Entry 7FF1 (X-ray diffraction, 1.69 A resolution); this record covers chains N and C of the 6 polymer chains in the assembly.

# Chain N
Molecule: gp41 N36
UniProtKB: C7F357 (C7F357_9HIV1); residues 546-581 here correspond to UniProt positions 2-37 (UniProt number = residue number - 544)
Sequence (37 residues; numbered 545 to 581; the number before each row is that of its first residue):
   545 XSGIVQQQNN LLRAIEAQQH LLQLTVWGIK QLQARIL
Construct notes: acetylation (545)
Modified residues: ACE (acetyl group) at position 545

# Chain C
Molecule: gp41 C34E136G
Sequence (35 residues; each row starts with the number of its first residue):
   627 XWMEWDREIN NYTSLIHSLI GESQNQQEKN EQELL
Modified residues: ACE (acetyl group) at position 627

# Chain N / chain C interface
Residue-residue contacts (28; chain N residue first):
  Gly547(N) with Gln652(C); Asn656(C), hydrogen bond (backbone-side chain)
  Ile548(N) with Asn656(C)
  Gln550(N) with Gln652(C)
  Gln551(N) with Ser649(C), hydrogen bond (side chain-backbone); Gln652(C); Gln653(C), hydrogen bond; Asn656(C)
  Asn554(N) with Glu648(C); Ser649(C); Gln652(C)
  Arg557(N) with Leu645(C)
  Ala558(N) with Leu645(C)
  Ala561(N) with Ile642(C), hydrophobic
  Gln562(N) with Ile642(C)
  His564(N) with Glu634(C), salt bridge; Tyr638(C), hydrogen bond
  Leu565(N) with Ile635(C), hydrophobic; Tyr638(C), hydrophobic; Ile642(C), hydrophobic
  Leu568(N) with Trp631(C), hydrogen bond (backbone-side chain); Glu634(C); Ile635(C), hydrophobic
  Trp571(N) with ACE_627(C); Trp631(C)
  Gly572(N) with Trp628(C)
  Gln575(N) with Trp628(C)
  Leu576(N) with Trp628(C), hydrophobic
Also at the interface, not in a pair above, chain N (18 interface residues in all): Leu555, Thr569
Also at the interface, not in a pair above, chain C (15 interface residues in all): Thr639, Leu641

# Summary
Chain N and chain C form an interface of 18 and 15 residues respectively; the contacts include 5 hydrogen
bonds and 1 salt bridge. Among the polar pairs are His564(N)-Glu634(C), Gly547(N)-Asn656(C) and
Gln551(N)-Ser649(C).
Here chain N is gp41 N36 and chain C is gp41 C34E136G. Entry 7FF1 (Structure of C34E136G/N36) was determined
by X-ray diffraction.
